Entry 8A8O (X-ray diffraction, 1.45 A resolution); this record covers chains A and B of the 4 polymer chains in the assembly.

Chain A (and B):
Name: Alpha-subunit of the PAPS reductase from Methanothermococcus thermolithotrophicus
Organism: Methanothermococcus thermolithotrophicus DSM 2095
Notes: chain B of this document is another copy of the same molecule, construct and numbering; everything in this record applies to it too
Amino-acid sequence (571 residues; row label = number of the first residue in the row):
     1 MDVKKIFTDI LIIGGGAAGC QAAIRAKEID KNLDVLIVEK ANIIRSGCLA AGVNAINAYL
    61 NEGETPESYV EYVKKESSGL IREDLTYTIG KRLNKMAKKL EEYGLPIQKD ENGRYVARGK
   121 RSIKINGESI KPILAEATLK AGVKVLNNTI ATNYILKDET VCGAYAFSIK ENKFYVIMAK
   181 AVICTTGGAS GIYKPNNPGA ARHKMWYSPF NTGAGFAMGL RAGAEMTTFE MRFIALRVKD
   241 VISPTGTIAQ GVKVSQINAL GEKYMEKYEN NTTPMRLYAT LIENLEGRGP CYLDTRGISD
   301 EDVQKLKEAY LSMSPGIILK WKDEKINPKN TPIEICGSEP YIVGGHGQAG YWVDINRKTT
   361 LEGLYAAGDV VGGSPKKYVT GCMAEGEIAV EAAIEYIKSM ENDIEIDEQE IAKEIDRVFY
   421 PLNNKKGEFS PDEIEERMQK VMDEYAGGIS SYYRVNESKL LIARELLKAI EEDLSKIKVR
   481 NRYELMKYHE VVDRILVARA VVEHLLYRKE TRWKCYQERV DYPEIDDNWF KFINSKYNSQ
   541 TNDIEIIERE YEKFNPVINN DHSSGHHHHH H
Unresolved in the structure: 557-571 (chain B: 111-118, 249-253, 558-571)
Metal / ion sites: Ca2+ near Glu435 (its only coordinating residue here); Na+: Glu472, Ser475
Small-molecule neighbours: FAD (flavin-adenine dinucleotide): Ile13, Gly14, Gly15, Gly16, Ala17, Ala18, Gly19, Val38, Glu39, Lys40, Ala41, Ser46, Gly47, Cys48, Leu49, Val53, Asn54, Ala55, Ile56, Asn57, Thr149, Ile150, Ala151, Thr185, Thr186, Gly187, Trp206, Tyr207, Ser208, Phe210, Asn211, Ala214, His346, Ala367, Gly368, Asp369, Val370, Tyr378, Val379, Cys382
What the authors report for this chain:
  - specificity-determining residues: Gly104 to Ile123 (proposed by the authors, not directly observed)
  - binding site for flavin-adenine dinucleotide: Trp206, Tyr207

Interface between chain A and chain B:
Residue-residue contacts - 38 pairs, chain A then chain B:
  Asn197(A) - Lys440(B)  hydrogen bond
  Lys239(A) - Glu444(B)  salt bridge
  Lys239(A) - Tyr445(B)  hydrogen bond
  Asp240(A) - Lys440(B)  salt bridge
  Ala259(A) - Ser458(B)
  Asn284(A) - Lys459(B)  hydrogen bond
  Leu285(A) - Arg454(B)  hydrogen bond (backbone-side chain)
  Gly287(A) - Asn456(B)
  Gly287(A) - Val520(B)
  Gly289(A) - Asn456(B)  hydrogen bond (backbone-side chain)
  Gly289(A) - Ser458(B)
  Gly289(A) - Lys459(B)
  Pro290(A) - Lys459(B)
  Pro290(A) - Ile462(B)  hydrophobic
  Tyr292(A) - Ile462(B)
  Glu334(A) - Tyr445(B)  hydrogen bond
  Lys440(A) - Asn197(B)  hydrogen bond
  Lys440(A) - Lys239(B)
  Lys440(A) - Asp240(B)  salt bridge
  Glu444(A) - Lys239(B)  salt bridge
  Tyr445(A) - Lys239(B)  hydrogen bond
  Tyr445(A) - Glu334(B)  hydrogen bond
  Ser450(A) - Tyr452(B)
  Tyr452(A) - Ser450(B)  hydrogen bond (side chain-backbone)
  Tyr452(A) - Ser451(B)
  Tyr452(A) - Tyr452(B)
  Arg454(A) - Leu285(B)  hydrogen bond (side chain-backbone)
  Asn456(A) - Gly287(B)  hydrogen bond (side chain-backbone)
  Asn456(A) - Arg288(B)
  Asn456(A) - Gly289(B)  hydrogen bond (side chain-backbone)
  Ser458(A) - Ala259(B)
  Ser458(A) - Gly289(B)
  Lys459(A) - Asn284(B)  hydrogen bond
  Lys459(A) - Gly289(B)
  Lys459(A) - Pro290(B)
  Ile462(A) - Pro290(B)  hydrophobic
  Ile462(A) - Tyr292(B)
  Val520(A) - Gly287(B)

Summary:
Chain A and chain B form an interface of 22 and 24 residues respectively, with 14 hydrogen bonds and 4 salt
bridges. Polar pairs include Lys239(A)-Glu444(B), Asp240(A)-Lys440(B) and Asn197(A)-Lys440(B). Bound to chain
A: flavin-adenine dinucleotide. Glu472(A) and Ser475(A) coordinate Na+. The paper reports a binding site for
flavin-adenine dinucleotide at Trp206(A) and Tyr207(A); the specificity determinant Gly104(A).
Chain A and chain B are both Alpha-subunit of the PAPS reductase from Methanothermococcus thermolithotrophicus
(Methanothermococcus thermolithotrophicus DSM 2095); the structure, PAPS reductase from Methanothermococcus
thermolithotrophicus refined to 1.45 A, was determined by X-ray diffraction (same publication as 8A8D, 8A8G,
8A8H and 8A8K).
